PDB entry 8JBN | X-ray diffraction, 1.99 A resolution | chain A

[Chain A]
Molecule: Receptor-type tyrosine-protein phosphatase beta
From: Homo sapiens
Notes: EC 3.1.3.48
Reference sequence: P23467 (PTPRB_HUMAN); residue numbers follow UniProt; this construct covers 1686-1971
Chain sequence (295 residues; row label = number of the first residue in the row):
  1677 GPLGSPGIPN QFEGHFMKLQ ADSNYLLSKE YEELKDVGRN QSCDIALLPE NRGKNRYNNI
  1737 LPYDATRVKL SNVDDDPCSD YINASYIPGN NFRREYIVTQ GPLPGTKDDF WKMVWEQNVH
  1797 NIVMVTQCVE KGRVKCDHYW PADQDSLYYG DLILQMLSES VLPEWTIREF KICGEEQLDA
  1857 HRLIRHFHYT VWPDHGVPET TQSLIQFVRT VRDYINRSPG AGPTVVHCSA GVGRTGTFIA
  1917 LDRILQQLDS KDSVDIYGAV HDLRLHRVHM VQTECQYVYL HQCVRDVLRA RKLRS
Unresolved in the structure: 1677-1686, 1969-1971
Differences from the reference sequence: expression tag (1677-1685)
Swiss-Prot annotation at these positions:
  - active site: Cys-1904 (Phosphocysteine intermediate)
  - binding site (substrate): Asp-1870, Cys-1904 to Arg-1910, Gln-1948

[In short]
From UniProt: active-site residue Cys-1904 and 9 substrate-binding residues.
Chain A is Receptor-type tyrosine-protein phosphatase beta (Homo sapiens); the structure, Vascular endothelial
protein tyrosine phosphatase in complex with Cpd-1, was determined by X-ray diffraction together with 8JBY
from the same study.
